Entry 2RDV (X-ray diffraction, 1.90 A resolution); this record covers chain A.

# Chain A
Name: Rubredoxin
Source organism: Desulfovibrio vulgaris str. 'Miyazaki F'
Reference sequence: P15412 (RUBR_DESVM); residue numbers follow UniProt; this construct covers 1-52
Amino-acid sequence (52 residues; numbered 1 to 52; the number before each row is that of its first residue):
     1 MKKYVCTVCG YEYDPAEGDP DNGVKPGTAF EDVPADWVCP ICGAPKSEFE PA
Metal / ion sites: Fe ion: C6, C9, C39, C42

# Overview
C6, C9, C39 and C42 form the Fe ion site.
Chain A is Rubredoxin (Desulfovibrio vulgaris str. 'Miyazaki F'); the structure, Rubredoxin from desulfovibrio
vulgaris miyazaki F, monoclinic crystal form, was determined by X-ray diffraction together with 1RDV from the
same study.
